PDB entry 3MLS | X-ray diffraction, 2.50 A resolution | chains L and H of the 3 polymer chains in the assembly

== Chain L ==
Protein: Human monoclonal anti-HIV-1 gp120 V3 antibody 2557 Fab light chain
From: Homo sapiens
Notes: antibody fragment or engineered binder
Amino-acid sequence (219 residues; row label = number of the first residue in the row; note: 1 number in that range is skipped by the numbering (no residue carries it; nothing is unmodelled there); a row labelled like 95A-95F holds insertion residues (95A, then the next letters in order)):
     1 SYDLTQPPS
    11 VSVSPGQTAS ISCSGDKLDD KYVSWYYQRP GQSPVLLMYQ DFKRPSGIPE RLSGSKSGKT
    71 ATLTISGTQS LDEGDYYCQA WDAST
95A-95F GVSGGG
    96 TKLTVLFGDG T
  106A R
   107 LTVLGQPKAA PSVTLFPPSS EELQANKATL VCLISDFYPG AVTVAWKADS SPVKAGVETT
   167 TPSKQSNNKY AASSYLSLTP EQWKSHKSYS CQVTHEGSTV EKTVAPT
Disulfide bonds: Cys23-Cys88, Cys138-Cys197

== Chain H ==
Protein: Human monoclonal anti-HIV-1 gp120 V3 antibody 2557 Fab heavy chain
From: Homo sapiens
Notes: antibody fragment or engineered binder
Amino-acid sequence (226 residues; row label = number of the first residue in the row; a row labelled like 82A-82C holds insertion residues (82A, then the next letters in order)):
     1 EVQLVESGGE VKQPGQSLKI SCKSSGYNFL DSWIGWVRQI PGKGLEWIGI IY
   52A P
    53 DDSDAHYSPS FEGQVTMSVD KSISTAYLQW
82A-82C TTL
    83 QASDTGKYFC TRLYLFEG
100A-100G AQSSNAF
   101 DLWGQGTMIL VSSGTTKGPS VFPLAPSSKS TSGGTAALGC LVKDYFPEPV TVSWNSGALT
   161 SGVHTFPAVL QSSGLYSLSS VVTVPSSSLG TQTYICNVNH KPSNTKVDKK VEPKS
Disulfide bonds: Cys22-Cys92, Cys140-Cys196

== Interface between chain L and chain H ==
Residue-residue contacts (73; chain L residue first):
  Tyr32(L) with Gln100B(H); Ser100C(H)
  Ser34(L) with Ala100F(H)
  Tyr36(L) with Ala100F(H); Phe100G(H), hydrogen bond (side chain-backbone)
  Gln38(L) with Gln39(H), hydrogen bond; Leu45(H); Phe91(H)
  Gly41(L) with Lys89(H)
  Gln42(L) with Phe91(H)
  Ser43(L) with Phe91(H); Gly104(H), hydrogen bond (side chain-backbone); Gln105(H)
  Pro44(L) with Phe91(H); Trp103(H)
  Leu46(L) with Phe98(H), hydrophobic; Ala100F(H), hydrophobic; Phe100G(H); Asp101(H)
  Tyr49(L) with Phe98(H); Ser100D(H); Ala100F(H), hydrophobic
  Gln50(L) with Gln100B(H); Ser100C(H); Ser100D(H), hydrogen bond
  Lys53(L) with Gln100B(H), hydrogen bond
  Tyr87(L) with Gln39(H); Lys43(H); Gly44(H); Leu45(H)
  Trp91(L) with Leu95(H), hydrophobic
  Thr96(L) with His58(H)
  Leu98(L) with Trp47(H); His58(H), hydrogen bond (backbone-side chain)
  Thr99(L) with Trp47(H)
  Val100(L) with Trp47(H)
  Phe102(L) with Val37(H), hydrophobic; Leu45(H)
  Asp104(L) with Gly44(H)
  Phe122(L) with Leu124(H); Ala125(H); Ser130(H); Ala137(H)
  Ser125(L) with Phe122(H); Pro123(H)
  Glu127(L) with Phe122(H); Pro123(H); Lys209(H), salt bridge
  Glu128(L) with Phe122(H); Lys143(H), salt bridge
  Lys133(L) with Phe122(H); Lys143(H)
  Thr135(L) with Lys143(H)
  Val137(L) with Leu141(H), hydrophobic; Ser179(H)
  Leu139(L) with Phe166(H), hydrophobic; Ser179(H)
  Ile140(L) with Phe166(H)
  Glu164(L) with Gln171(H); Ser172(H), hydrogen bond (side chain-backbone)
  Thr166(L) with Ala168(H); Val169(H)
  Ser169(L) with Pro167(H)
  Gln171(L) with His164(H)
  Ala177(L) with His164(H); Phe166(H), hydrophobic
  Ser179(L) with Pro167(H)
  Tyr181(L) with Leu141(H), hydrophobic; Val169(H), hydrophobic; Ser177(H); Leu178(H); Ser179(H), hydrogen bond
  Thr209(L) with Lys129(H), hydrogen bond (backbone-side chain)
Interface residues without a listed pair, chain L (42 interface residues in all): Gln89, Lys97, Thr120, Ser141, Ala178
Interface residues without a listed pair, chain H (46 interface residues in all): Glu46, Ile50, Asn100E, Leu138, Gly139, Val181

== Overview ==
42 residues of chain L and 46 residues of chain H are in contact, with 9 hydrogen bonds and 2 salt bridges.
Polar pairs include Glu127(L)-Lys209(H), Glu128(L)-Lys143(H) and Tyr36(L)-Phe100G(H).
Here chain L is Human monoclonal anti-HIV-1 gp120 V3 antibody 2557 Fab light chain and chain H is Human
monoclonal anti-HIV-1 gp120 V3 antibody 2557 Fab heavy chain, both from Homo sapiens. Entry 3MLS (Crystal
structure of anti-HIV-1 V3 mAb 2557 Fab in complex with a HIV-1 gp120 V3 mimotope) was determined by X-ray
diffraction (same publication as 3MLR, 3MLT, 3MLU, 3MLV, 3MLW, 3MLY and 3MLZ).
